PDB entry 3WIE | X-ray diffraction, 2.33 A resolution | chains C and D of the 4 polymer chains in the assembly

== Chain C (and D) ==
Protein: Glucose 1-dehydrogenase
From: Thermoplasma volcanium
Notes: EC 1.1.1.47; chain D of this document is another copy of the same molecule, construct and numbering; everything in this record applies to it too
Reference sequence: Q979W2 (Q979W2_THEVO); residues 1-361 here = UniProt positions 1-361
Chain sequence (369 residues; numbered 1 to 369; the number before each row is that of its first residue):
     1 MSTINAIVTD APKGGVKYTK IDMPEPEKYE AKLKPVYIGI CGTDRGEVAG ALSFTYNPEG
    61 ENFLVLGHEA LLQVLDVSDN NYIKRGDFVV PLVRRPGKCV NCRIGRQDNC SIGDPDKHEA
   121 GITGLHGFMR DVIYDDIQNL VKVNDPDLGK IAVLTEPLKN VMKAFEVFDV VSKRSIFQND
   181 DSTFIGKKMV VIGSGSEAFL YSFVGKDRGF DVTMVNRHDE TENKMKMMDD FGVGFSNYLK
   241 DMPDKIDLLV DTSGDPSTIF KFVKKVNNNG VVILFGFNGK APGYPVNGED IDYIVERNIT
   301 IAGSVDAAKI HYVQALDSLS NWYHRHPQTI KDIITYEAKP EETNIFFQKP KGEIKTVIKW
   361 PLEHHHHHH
Not modelled in the structure: 1, 362-369
Construct notes: engineered mutation Phe-277 (Thr in Q979W2); expression tag (362-369)
Bound ions: Zn2+ site 1: Cys-41, His-68; Zn2+ site 2: Cys-99, Cys-102, Cys-110, Asp-116
Small-molecule neighbours:
  - beta-D-glucopyranose (BGC): Cys-41, Thr-43, His-68, Val-93, Arg-94, Glu-119, Ile-122, Glu-156, Lys-159, Asn-160, Phe-277, Val-305, Asp-306
  - D-glucose (DN4; [[(2R,3R,4R,5R)-5-(6-aminopurin-9-yl)-3-oxidanyl-4-phosphonooxy-oxolan-2-yl]methoxy-oxidanyl-phosphoryl] [(2R,3S,4R,5R)-5-(3-carboxypyridin-1-ium-1-yl)-3,4-bis(oxidanyl)oxolan-2-yl]methyl phosphate): Thr-43, Asn-160, Ile-192, Gly-193, Ser-194, Gly-195, Ser-196, Glu-197, Ala-198, Val-215, Asn-216, Arg-217, His-218, Tyr-238, Thr-252, Ser-253, Asp-255, Thr-258, Phe-275, Gly-276, Phe-277, Ser-304, Val-305, Asp-306, Lys-349

== Interface between chain C and chain D ==
Residue-residue contacts (33):
  Tyr-82(C) / Ile-185(D)  hydrophobic
  Ile-104(C) / Ile-176(D)  hydrophobic
  Ile-104(C) / Asp-180(D)
  Ile-104(C) / Ser-182(D)
  Gly-105(C) / Asp-180(D)  hydrogen bond (backbone-backbone)
  Gly-105(C) / Asp-181(D)
  Gly-105(C) / Ser-182(D)
  Asp-180(C) / Ile-104(D)
  Asp-180(C) / Gly-105(D)  hydrogen bond (backbone-backbone)
  Asp-180(C) / Gln-138(D)
  Asp-181(C) / Gln-138(D)
  Asp-181(C) / Lys-309(D)  salt bridge
  Ser-182(C) / Ile-104(D)
  Ser-182(C) / Gly-105(D)
  Ser-182(C) / Arg-106(D)
  Ser-182(C) / Ala-308(D)
  Ser-182(C) / Lys-309(D)
  Ser-182(C) / Ile-310(D)  hydrogen bond (side chain-backbone)
  Thr-183(C) / Lys-309(D)
  Phe-184(C) / Ile-310(D)  hydrophobic
  Ile-185(C) / Tyr-82(D)  hydrophobic
  Asp-207(C) / Asp-317(D)
  Ala-308(C) / Ser-182(D)
  Lys-309(C) / Asp-181(D)  salt bridge
  Lys-309(C) / Ser-182(D)
  Lys-309(C) / Thr-183(D)
  Ile-310(C) / Ser-182(D)  hydrogen bond (backbone-side chain)
  Ile-310(C) / Phe-184(D)  hydrophobic
  Asp-317(C) / Asp-207(D)
  Asn-321(C) / Asn-321(D)
  His-324(C) / His-324(D)
  Arg-325(C) / Asp-145(D)  salt bridge
  Arg-325(C) / Ser-320(D)
Other interface residues (no listed pair), chain C (23 interface residues in all): Arg-103, Arg-106, Gln-138, Ile-176, Asn-179, Gly-186
Other interface residues (no listed pair), chain D (23 interface residues in all): Arg-103, Asn-179

== Summary ==
The chain C/chain D interface involves 23 residues from each chain; the contacts include 4 hydrogen bonds and
3 salt bridges. Polar pairs include Asp-181(C)/Lys-309(D), Arg-325(C)/Asp-145(D) and Ser-182(C)/Ile-310(D).
Chain C binds D-glucose and beta-D-glucopyranose. Cys-41(C) and His-68(C) coordinate Zn2+ site 1.
Both chains are Glucose 1-dehydrogenase (Thermoplasma volcanium). Entry 3WIE (Structure of a glucose
dehydrogenase T277F mutant in complex with D-glucose and NAADP) was determined by X-ray diffraction (same
publication as 3WIC and 3WID).
